5H66 - chains A and C of the 3 polymer chains in the assembly; structure by X-ray diffraction, 1.82 A resolution.

# Chain A
Molecule: Chromosome partition protein Smc
Organism: Bacillus subtilis (strain 168)
Notes: fragment: N-terminal
UniProt: P51834 (SMC_BACSU); residues 1-199 here = UniProt positions 1-199
Amino-acid sequence (199 residues; each row starts with the number of its first residue):
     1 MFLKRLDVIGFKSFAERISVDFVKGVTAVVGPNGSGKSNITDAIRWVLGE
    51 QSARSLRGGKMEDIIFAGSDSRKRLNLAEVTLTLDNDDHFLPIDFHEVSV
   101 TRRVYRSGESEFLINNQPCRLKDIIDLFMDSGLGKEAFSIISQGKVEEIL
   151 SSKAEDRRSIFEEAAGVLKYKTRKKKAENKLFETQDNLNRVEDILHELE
Unresolved in the structure: 51-62
Curated features (UniProtKB/Swiss-Prot):
  - binding site (ATP): Pro32 to Asn39

# Chain C
Molecule: Segregation and condensation protein A
Organism: Bacillus subtilis (strain 168)
UniProt: P35154 (SCPA_BACSU); numbering as in UniProt (aligned over 176-251)
Amino-acid sequence (80 residues; each row starts with the number of its first residue):
   172 GPHMRQDIPIEARMNEIVHSLKSRGTRINFMDLFPYEQKEHLVVTFLAVL
   222 ELMKNQLVLIEQEHNFSDIYITGSESIHGA
Unresolved in the structure: 172-179, 247-251
Construct notes: expression tag (172-175)

# Interface between chain A and chain C
Residue-residue contacts (7):
  Ser19(A) - Asn236(C)  hydrogen bond (backbone-side chain)
  Asp21(A) - Asn236(C)  hydrogen bond
  Val30(A) - Phe217(C)  hydrophobic
  Val30(A) - Leu218(C)  hydrophobic
  Gly31(A) - Leu221(C)
  Pro32(A) - Glu222(C)
  Pro32(A) - Lys225(C)
Other interface residues (no listed pair), chain A (8 interface residues in all): Val20, Asn33, Ser35
Other interface residues (no listed pair), chain C (7 interface residues in all): Phe237

# Summary
Chain A and chain C form an interface of 8 and 7 residues respectively, with 2 hydrogen bonds. Among the polar
pairs are Ser19(A)-Asn236(C) and Asp21(A)-Asn236(C). UniProt lists 8 ATP-binding residues on chain A.
Here chain A is Chromosome partition protein Smc and chain C is Segregation and condensation protein A, both
from Bacillus subtilis (strain 168). Entry 5H66 (Crystal structure of the Bacillus subtilis SMC head domain
complexed with the cognate ScpA C-terminal domain) was determined by X-ray diffraction (same publication as
5H67 and 5H69).
